PDB entry 5THU | X-ray diffraction, 1.95 A resolution | chain A

== Chain A ==
Protein: Histone deacetylase 8
Organism: Homo sapiens
Notes: EC 3.5.1.98
Reference sequence: Q9BY41 (HDAC8_HUMAN); residue numbers follow UniProt; this construct covers 1-377
Amino-acid sequence (389 residues; each row starts with the number of its first residue):
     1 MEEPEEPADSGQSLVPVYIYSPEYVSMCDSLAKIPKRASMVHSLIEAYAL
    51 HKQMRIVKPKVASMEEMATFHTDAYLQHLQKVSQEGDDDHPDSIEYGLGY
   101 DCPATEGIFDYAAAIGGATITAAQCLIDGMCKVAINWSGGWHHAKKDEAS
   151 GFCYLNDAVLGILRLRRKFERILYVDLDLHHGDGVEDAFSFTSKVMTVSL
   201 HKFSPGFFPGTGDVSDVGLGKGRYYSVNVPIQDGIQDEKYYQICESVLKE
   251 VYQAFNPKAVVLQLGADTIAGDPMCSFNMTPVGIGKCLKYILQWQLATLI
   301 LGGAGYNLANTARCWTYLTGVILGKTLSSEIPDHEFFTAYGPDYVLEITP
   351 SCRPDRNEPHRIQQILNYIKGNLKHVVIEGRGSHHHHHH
Unresolved in the structure: 1-13, 31-32, 84-88, 379-389
Differences from the reference sequence: engineered mutation Ala-304 (Gly in Q9BY41); expression tag (378-389)
Ion coordination: K+ site 1: Asp-176, Asp-178, His-180, Ser-199, Leu-200; Zn2+: Asp-178, His-180, Asp-267 (together with B3N); K+ site 2: Phe-189, Thr-192, Val-195, Tyr-225
Residues lining bound ligands: B3N (4-(dimethylamino)-N-[7-(hydroxyamino)-7-oxoheptyl]benzamide): Asp-101, His-142, His-143, Gly-151, Phe-152, Asp-178, His-180, Phe-208, Asp-267, Met-274, Ala-304, Tyr-306
UniProt features mapped onto this chain:
  - active site: His-143 (Proton acceptor)
  - binding site (substrate): Asp-101, Gly-151, Tyr-306
  - binding site (a divalent metal cation): Asp-178, His-180, Asp-267
  - modified residue: Ser-39 (Phosphoserine)
  - natural variant: His-180 (H180R: In CDLS5), Thr-311 (T311M: In CDLS5), Gly-320 (G320R: In CDLS5), His-334 (H334R: In CDLS5)
  - mutagenesis: Ser-39 (S39A: Enhances the deacetylase activity; S39E: Decreases the deacetylase activity), Asp-101 (D101A: Complete loss of catalytical activity. Complete loss of catalytical activity; when associated with F-306; D101E: Partial loss of catalytical activity ...), His-142 to His-143 (Strongly reduces histone deacetylase activity), His-143 (H143A: Loss of catalytic activity), Tyr-306 (Y306F: Loss of catalytic activity. Complete loss of catalytic activity; when associated with A-101)
From the paper describing this entry:
  - mutagenesis - G304A: decreased catalytic activity on kcat/KM
  - conformationally variable residues: Tyr-306
  - contacts within the chain: Arg-37/Gly-303 (water-mediated contact), Trp-137/Gly-139 (water-mediated contact)
  - catalytic residues: His-142, His-143, Tyr-306 (citing earlier work)

== In short ==
Bound to chain A: compound B3N. Asp-176, Asp-178, His-180, Ser-199 and Leu-200 form the K+ site 1. Asp-178,
His-180 and Asp-267 form the Zn2+ site. UniProt lists active-site residue His-143, 3 substrate-binding
residues, 3 divalent metal cation-binding residues and 5 mutagenesis sites. The paper reports catalytic
residues His-142, His-143 and Tyr-306; G304A reduces catalytic activity on kcat/KM.
Chain A is Histone deacetylase 8 (Homo sapiens); the structure, Crystal Structure of G304A HDAC8 in complex
with M344, was determined by X-ray diffraction (same publication as 5THS, 5THT and 5THV).
